Entry 9EQL (X-ray diffraction, 1.51 A resolution); this record covers chains S and L of the 4 polymer chains in the assembly.

[Chain S]
Molecule: Hydrogenase-1 small chain
Source organism: Escherichia coli
Notes: EC 1.12.99.6
UniProt: P69739 (MBHS_ECOLI); residues 1-271 here correspond to UniProt positions 46-316 (UniProt number = residue number + 45)
Sequence (279 residues; numbered 1 to 279; the number before each row is that of its first residue):
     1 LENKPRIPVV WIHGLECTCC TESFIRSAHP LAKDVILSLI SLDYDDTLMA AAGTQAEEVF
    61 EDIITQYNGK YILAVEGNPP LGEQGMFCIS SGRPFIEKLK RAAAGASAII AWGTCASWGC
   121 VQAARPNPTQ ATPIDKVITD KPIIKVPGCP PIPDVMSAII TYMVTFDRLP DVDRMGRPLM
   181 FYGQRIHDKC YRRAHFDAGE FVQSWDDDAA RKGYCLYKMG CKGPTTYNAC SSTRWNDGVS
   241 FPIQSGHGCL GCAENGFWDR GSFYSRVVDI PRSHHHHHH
Not modelled in the structure: 1-3, 267-279
Construct notes: expression tag (272-279)
Bound ions: fe4-s3 cluster Fe: C17, C19, C20, C115, C120, C149; 4Fe-4S cluster Fe: H187, C190, C215, C221; 3Fe-4S cluster Fe: C230, C249, C252
Ligand contacts:
  - 3Fe-4S cluster (F3S): I186, T226, N228, C230, W235, F241, P242, C249, L250, G251, C252, A253
  - fe4-s3 cluster (SF3): E16, C17, T18, C19, C20, T21, E76, G113, T114, C115, C120, G148, C149
  - 4Fe-4S cluster (SF4): I186, H187, C190, R192, R193, F196, C215, L216, Y217, C221, G223, P224, I243

[Chain L]
Molecule: Hydrogenase-1 large chain
Source organism: Escherichia coli
Notes: EC 1.12.99.6
UniProt: P0ACD8 (MBHL_ECOLI); residue numbers follow UniProt; this construct covers 1-582
Sequence (582 residues; each row starts with the number of its first residue):
     1 MSTQYETQGY TINNAGRRLV VDPITRIEGH MRCEVNINDQ NVITNAVSCG TMFRGLEIIL
    61 QGRDPRDAWA FVERICGVCT GVHALASVYA IEDAIGIKVP DNANIIRNIM LATLWCHDHL
   121 VHFYQLAGMD WIDVLDALKA DPRKTSELAQ SLSSWPKSSP GYFFDVQNRL KKFVEGGQLG
   181 IFRNGYWGHP QYKLPPEANL MGFAHYLEAL DFQREIVKIH AVFGGKNPHP NWIVGGMPCA
   241 INIDESGAVG AVNMERLNLV QSIITRTADF INNVMIPDAL AIGQFNKPWS EIGTGLSDKC
   301 VLSYGAFPDI ANDFGEKSLL MPGGAVINGD FNNVLPVDLV DPQQVQEFVD HAWYRYPNDQ
   361 VGRHPFDGIT DPWYNPGDVK GSDTNIQQLN EQERYSWIKA PRWRGNAMEV GPLARTLIAY
   421 HKGDAATVES VDRMMSALNL PLSGIQSTLG RILCRAHEAQ WAAGKLQYFF DKLMTNLKNG
   481 NLATASTEKW EPATWPTECR GVGFTEAPRG ALGHWAAIRD GKIDLYQCVV PTTWNASPRD
   541 PKGQIGAYEA ALMNTKMAIP EQPLEILRTL HSFDPCLACS TH
Not modelled in the structure: 1
Bound ions: Mg2+: E57, C528; Ni2+: C76, C79, C576, C579; carbonmonoxide-(dicyano) iron Fe: C79, C579
Ligand contacts: carbonmonoxide-(dicyano) iron (FCO): C79, V82, H83, A507, P508, R509, L512, V530, P531, T532, C576, C579

[How chain S and chain L interact]
Pairs across the interface (209):
  P5(S) with Q178(L)
  R6(S) with F173(L), hydrogen bond (side chain-backbone); Q178(L), hydrogen bond (backbone-side chain)
  H13(S) with H30(L), hydrogen bond (backbone-side chain)
  G14(S) with H30(L), hydrogen bond (backbone-side chain)
  L15(S) with M52(L), hydrophobic; F53(L)
  E16(S) with G29(L); M52(L); R54(L); A578(L)
  C17(S) with E28(L); R54(L); R74(L); I75(L); C76(L), hydrophobic; G77(L), hydrogen bond (backbone-backbone); V78(L); H229(L), hydrogen bond
  T18(S) with E28(L), hydrogen bond
  C19(S) with G77(L); P228(L); H229(L)
  E22(S) with G77(L); V78(L); H117(L); P228(L)
  S23(S) with P228(L)
  I25(S) with Q213(L), hydrogen bond (backbone-side chain)
  R26(S) with H117(L), hydrogen bond; Q213(L), hydrogen bond; R214(L); V217(L); N227(L), hydrogen bond; P228(L)
  S27(S) with R214(L)
  A28(S) with R214(L)
  L31(S) with D211(L); R214(L)
  K33(S) with R169(L); L210(L); D211(L), salt bridge
  D34(S) with R169(L), salt bridge
  I36(S) with F173(L)
  L37(S) with R169(L); F173(L)
  S38(S) with R169(L), hydrogen bond
  S41(S) with Q178(L)
  L42(S) with G180(L); I181(L), hydrogen bond (backbone-backbone)
  D43(S) with G180(L); R183(L), salt bridge
  Y44(S) with P23(L)
  D46(S) with T25(L); R26(L), hydrogen bond (backbone-backbone)
  T47(S) with R26(L); I27(L); L126(L)
  L48(S) with R26(L); M129(L); I181(L)
  M49(S) with T25(L); R26(L), hydrogen bond (backbone-side chain); I181(L)
  A50(S) with R26(L), hydrogen bond (backbone-side chain); M129(L); I181(L), hydrogen bond (backbone-backbone); Y186(L); W187(L), hydrophobic
  A51(S) with T25(L), hydrogen bond (backbone-side chain); R183(L); N184(L)
  A52(S) with P23(L); T25(L); Y186(L), hydrogen bond (backbone-side chain); L567(L), hydrophobic
  G53(S) with V21(L); D22(L); P23(L), hydrogen bond (backbone-backbone)
  Q55(S) with N184(L), hydrogen bond (backbone-side chain); Y186(L), hydrogen bond; E561(L), hydrogen bond (side chain-backbone); P563(L)
  E57(S) with D22(L)
  E58(S) with N184(L), hydrogen bond
  V59(S) with R183(L); N184(L)
  D62(S) with R183(L), salt bridge
  I63(S) with R183(L)
  E83(S) with Y374(L), hydrogen bond (side chain-backbone)
  Q84(S) with D383(L); T384(L)
  M86(S) with Y374(L); D383(L); T384(L); I386(L), hydrophobic; W397(L), hydrogen bond (backbone-side chain)
  F87(S) with T51(L); M52(L); F53(L), hydrogen bond (backbone-backbone); P372(L), hydrophobic; W397(L), hydrophobic
  C88(S) with H30(L); T51(L)
  I89(S) with T51(L), hydrogen bond (backbone-backbone)
  S90(S) with D22(L)
  S91(S) with D22(L), hydrogen bond (backbone-side chain); P23(L)
  G92(S) with D22(L), hydrogen bond (backbone-side chain); R32(L); T384(L); N385(L); I386(L), hydrogen bond (backbone-backbone)
  R93(S) with T384(L); N385(L), hydrogen bond
  P94(S) with T384(L)
  V121(S) with L56(L), hydrophobic; I59(L); F71(L), hydrophobic; R74(L)
  Q122(S) with R54(L); I59(L)
  A124(S) with I59(L); R63(L)
  R125(S) with I59(L); R63(L), hydrogen bond (backbone-side chain)
  P126(S) with I58(L), hydrophobic; I59(L)
  P128(S) with R54(L); G55(L); I58(L), hydrophobic; I59(L)
  T129(S) with F53(L); R54(L)
  C149(S) with R74(L), hydrogen bond (backbone-side chain); K226(L), hydrogen bond (backbone-side chain); H229(L)
  P150(S) with K226(L); P228(L)
  R192(S) with G250(L), hydrogen bond (side chain-backbone)
  W205(S) with I233(L), hydrophobic; A485(L), hydrophobic; T487(L); W490(L)
  D206(S) with A240(L); A483(L); T484(L), hydrogen bond (side chain-backbone); A485(L)
  A210(S) with A240(L); G250(L)
  R211(S) with A240(L); I241(L); N242(L), hydrogen bond (backbone-side chain); G247(L); A251(L); L482(L); A483(L)
  K212(S) with S246(L); G247(L); G250(L)
  G213(S) with G250(L), hydrogen bond (backbone-backbone)
  W235(S) with G225(L); K226(L); N227(L)
  N236(S) with V217(L); K218(L); A221(L); K226(L); N227(L), hydrogen bond (side chain-backbone)
  D237(S) with K218(L), salt bridge
  V239(S) with K218(L); A221(L), hydrophobic; V222(L), hydrophobic; R256(L), hydrogen bond (backbone-side chain); L259(L), hydrophobic
  S240(S) with A221(L), hydrogen bond (side chain-backbone); G225(L)
  F241(S) with G225(L), hydrogen bond (backbone-backbone)
  P242(S) with G225(L); K226(L); N231(L)
  Q244(S) with R256(L)
  S245(S) with A221(L), hydrogen bond (side chain-backbone); V222(L), hydrogen bond (side chain-backbone); G225(L), hydrogen bond (side chain-backbone); P238(L); C239(L), hydrogen bond (backbone-backbone)
  G246(S) with P238(L)
  H247(S) with W69(L); N231(L); W232(L); I233(L); P238(L)
  L250(S) with N231(L)
  W258(S) with R63(L), hydrogen bond (backbone-side chain); A70(L); F71(L); R74(L)
  D259(S) with R63(L), salt bridge
  S262(S) with D67(L), hydrogen bond
  F263(S) with D67(L), hydrogen bond (backbone-side chain); A70(L), hydrophobic; F71(L), hydrophobic
  Y264(S) with R66(L); D67(L); W69(L), hydrogen bond; W232(L); I233(L); W490(L), hydrophobic
Other interface residues (no listed pair), chain S (88 interface residues in all): T54, A56, Q66, Y67, S204
Other interface residues (no listed pair), chain L (98 interface residues in all): V20, D64, V121, Q125, F182, G185, L207, F223, G224, W353, W373, Q387, Q562

[In short]
88 residues of chain S and 98 residues of chain L are in contact; the contacts include 51 hydrogen bonds and 6
salt bridges. Polar contacts include K33(S)-D211(L), D34(S)-R169(L) and D43(S)-R183(L). Bound to chain S:
4Fe-4S cluster, 3Fe-4S cluster and fe4-s3 cluster.
Here chain S is Hydrogenase-1 small chain and chain L is Hydrogenase-1 large chain, both from Escherichia
coli. Entry 9EQL (Hydrogenase-1 Ni-B state poised at +300mV) was determined by X-ray diffraction.
